Entry 5MI6 (X-ray diffraction, 2.00 A resolution); this record covers chain A.

[Chain A]
Protein: O-GlcNAcase BT_4395
From: Bacteroides thetaiotaomicron VPI-5482
Notes: EC 3.2.1.169, 3.2.1.52
UniProt: Q89ZI2 (OGA_BACTN); residues 2-716 here correspond to UniProt positions 23-737 (UniProt number = residue number + 21)
Amino-acid sequence (727 residues; row label = number of the first residue in the row; numbers below 1 keep their minus sign (Met-10 is residue -10)):
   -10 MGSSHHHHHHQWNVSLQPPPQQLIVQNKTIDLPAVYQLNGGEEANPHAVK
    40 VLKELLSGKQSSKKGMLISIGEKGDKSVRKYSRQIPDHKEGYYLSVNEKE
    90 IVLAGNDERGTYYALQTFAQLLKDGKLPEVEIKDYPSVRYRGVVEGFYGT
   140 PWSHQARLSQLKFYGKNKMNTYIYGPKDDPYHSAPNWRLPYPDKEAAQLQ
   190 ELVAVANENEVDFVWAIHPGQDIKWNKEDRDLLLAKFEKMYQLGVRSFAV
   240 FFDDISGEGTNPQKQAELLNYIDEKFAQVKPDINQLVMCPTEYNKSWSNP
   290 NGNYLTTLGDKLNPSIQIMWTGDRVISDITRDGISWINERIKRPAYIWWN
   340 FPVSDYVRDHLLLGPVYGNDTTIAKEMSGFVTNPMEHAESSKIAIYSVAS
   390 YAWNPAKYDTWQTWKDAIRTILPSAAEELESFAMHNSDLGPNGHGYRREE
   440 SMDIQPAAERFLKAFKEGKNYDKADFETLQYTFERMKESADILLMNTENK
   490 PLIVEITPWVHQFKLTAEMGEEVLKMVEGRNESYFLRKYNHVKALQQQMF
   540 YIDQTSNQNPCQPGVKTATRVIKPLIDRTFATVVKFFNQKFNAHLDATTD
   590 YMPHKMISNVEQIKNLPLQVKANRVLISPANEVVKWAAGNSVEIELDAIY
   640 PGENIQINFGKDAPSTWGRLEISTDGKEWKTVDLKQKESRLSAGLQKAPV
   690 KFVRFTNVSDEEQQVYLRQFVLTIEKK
Unresolved in the structure: -10 to 3, 600-602, 649-659, 678, 699-707, 716
Sequence notes: initiating methionine (-10); expression tag (-9 to 1); engineered mutation Ser420 (Cys441 in Q89ZI2), Cys550 (Tyr571 in Q89ZI2), Ser654 (Cys675 in Q89ZI2)
Covalent attachments: N-(4-ethoxyquinazolin-2-yl)propanamide (7NQ) linked to Cys550
Metal / ion sites: Ca2+: Glu32, Glu61, Asp64
Small-molecule neighbours:
  - N-(4-ethoxyquinazolin-2-yl)propanamide (7NQ): Tyr137, Gly138, Asp243, Asp344, Tyr345, Arg347
  - NHT ((3ar,5r,6s,7r,7ar)-2-(ethylamino)-5-(hydroxymethyl)-5,6,7,7a-tetrahydro-3ah-pyrano[3,2-d][1,3]thiazole-6,7-diol): Gly135, Phe136, Tyr137, Lys166, Asp242, Asp243, Cys278, Tyr282, Thr310, Val314, Ile315, Trp337, Asn339, Val342, Asp344, Tyr345, Asn372
From the paper describing this entry:
  - binding site for N-(4-ethoxyquinazolin-2-yl)propanamide: Tyr137
  - mutagenesis - Y137F, C420S/Y550C/C654S: decreased catalytic activity
  - catalytic residues: Asp243 (citing earlier work)

[In short]
Chain A binds compound NHT. N-(4-ethoxyquinazolin-2-yl)propanamide is covalently linked to Cys550. Glu32,
Glu61 and Asp64 coordinate Ca2+. From the paper: the catalytic residue Asp243; Y137F and C420S/Y550C/C654S
reduce catalytic activity.
Chain A is O-GlcNAcase BT_4395 (Bacteroides thetaiotaomicron VPI-5482); the structure, BtGH84 mutant with
covalent modification by MA3 in complex with Thiamet G, was determined by X-ray diffraction, deposited
together with 5MI4, 5MI5 and 5MI7.
